3RYF - chains A and B of the 5 polymer chains in the assembly; structure by X-ray diffraction, 2.52 A resolution.

[Chain A]
Name: Tubulin alpha chain
Organism: Ovis aries
UniProtKB: D0VWZ0 (D0VWZ0_SHEEP); numbering as in UniProt (aligned over 1-451)
Chain sequence (451 residues; numbered 1 to 451; the number before each row is that of its first residue):
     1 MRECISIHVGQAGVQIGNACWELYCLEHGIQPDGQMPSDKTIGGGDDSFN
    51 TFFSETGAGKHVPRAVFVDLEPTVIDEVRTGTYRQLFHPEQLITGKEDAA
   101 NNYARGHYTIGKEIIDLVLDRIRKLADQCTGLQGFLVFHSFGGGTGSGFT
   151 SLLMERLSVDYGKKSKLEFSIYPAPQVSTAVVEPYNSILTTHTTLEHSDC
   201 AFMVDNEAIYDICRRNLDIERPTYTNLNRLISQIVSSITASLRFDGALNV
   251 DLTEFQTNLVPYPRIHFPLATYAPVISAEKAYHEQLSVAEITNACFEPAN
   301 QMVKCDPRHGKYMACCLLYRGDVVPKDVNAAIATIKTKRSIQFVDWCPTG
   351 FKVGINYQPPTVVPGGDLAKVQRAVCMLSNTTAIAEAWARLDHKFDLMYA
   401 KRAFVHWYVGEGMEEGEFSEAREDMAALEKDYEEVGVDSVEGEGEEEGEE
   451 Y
Not modelled in the structure: 42-44, 439-451
Small-molecule neighbours: GTP (guanosine-5'-triphosphate): V9, G10, Q11, A12, Q15, I16, D69, D98, A99, A100, N101, S140, G142, G143, G144, T145, G146, I171, P173, V177, S178, T179, E183, N206, Y224, L227, N228, I231

[Chain B]
Name: Tubulin beta chain
Organism: Ovis aries
UniProtKB: D0VWY9 (D0VWY9_SHEEP); the author numbering skips numbers that UniProt does not, so the offset changes along the chain: 1-44 = UniProt 1-44; 47-360 = UniProt 45-358; 369-455 = UniProt 359-445
Chain sequence (445 residues; numbered 1 to 455; 10 numbers in that range are skipped by the numbering (no residue carries them; nothing is unmodelled there); the number before each row is that of its first residue):
     1 MREIVHIQAGQCGNQIGAKFWEVISDEHGIDPTGSYHGDSDLQL
    47 ERINVYYNEATGNKYVPRAILVDLEPGTMDSVRSGPFGQIFRPDNFVFGQ
    97 SGAGNNWAKGHYTEGAELVDSVLDVVRKESESCDCLQGFQLTHSLGGGTG
   147 SGMGTLLISKIREEYPDRIMNTFSVMPSPKVSDTVVEPYNATLSVHQLVE
   197 NTDETYSIDNEALYDICFRTLKLTTPTYGDLNHLVSATMSGVTTCLRFPG
   247 QLNADLRKLAVNMVPFPRLHFFMPGFAPLTSRGSQQYRALTVPELTQQMF
   297 DSKNMMAACDPRHGRYLTVATIFRGRMSMKEVDEQMLNIQNKNSSYFVEW
   347 IPNNVKTAVCDIPP
   369 RGLKMSSTFIGNSTAIQELFKRISEQFTAMFRRKAFLHWYTGEGMDEMEF
   419 TEAESNMNDLVSEYQQYQDATADEQGEFEEEEGEDEA
Not modelled in the structure: 443-455
Small-molecule neighbours: GTP (guanosine-5'-triphosphate): A9, G10, Q11, C12, Q15, I16, D69, G98, A99, G100, N101, S140, G142, G143, G144, T145, G146, V171, P173, V177, S178, D179, E183, N206, L209, Y224, L227, N228

[Chain A / chain B interface]
Contacting residue pairs (59):
  Q11(A) - Q247(B)  hydrogen bond
  K96(A) - M1(B)
  K96(A) - D130(B)  salt bridge
  K96(A) - C131(B)
  E97(A) - M1(B)
  E97(A) - R164(B)  salt bridge
  E97(A) - R253(B)  salt bridge
  D98(A) - K254(B)  salt bridge
  A100(A) - R253(B)
  A100(A) - K254(B)
  A100(A) - V257(B)
  N101(A) - K254(B)
  R105(A) - R253(B)
  P175(A) - N349(B)
  S178(A) - K352(B)
  T179(A) - Q247(B)
  T179(A) - L248(B)
  T179(A) - N258(B)  hydrogen bond (backbone-side chain)
  A180(A) - N258(B)
  V181(A) - N258(B)  hydrogen bond (backbone-side chain)
  V181(A) - I347(B)  hydrophobic
  V181(A) - P348(B)
  V181(A) - N349(B)
  V181(A) - K352(B)
  V182(A) - V257(B)  hydrophobic
  E220(A) - K326(B)  salt bridge
  R221(A) - M325(B)
  R221(A) - D329(B)  salt bridge
  Y224(A) - Q247(B)  hydrogen bond
  K394(A) - P348(B)
  K394(A) - N349(B)  hydrogen bond
  D396(A) - E442(B)
  L397(A) - E345(B)
  L397(A) - W346(B)
  L397(A) - P348(B)  hydrophobic
  L397(A) - A440(B)  hydrophobic
  M398(A) - W346(B)  hydrogen bond (backbone-backbone)
  M398(A) - P348(B)
  A400(A) - E442(B)
  K401(A) - F262(B)
  K401(A) - W346(B)
  K401(A) - T439(B)  hydrogen bond (side chain-backbone)
  K401(A) - A440(B)
  R402(A) - F262(B)
  A403(A) - P261(B)
  A403(A) - F262(B)  hydrophobic
  F404(A) - V257(B)
  F404(A) - N258(B)
  F404(A) - V260(B)
  F404(A) - P261(B)  hydrogen bond (backbone-backbone)
  F404(A) - T314(B)
  F404(A) - I347(B)  hydrophobic
  H406(A) - V260(B)
  H406(A) - P261(B)  hydrogen bond (side chain-backbone)
  H406(A) - F262(B)
  H406(A) - P263(B)
  W407(A) - A256(B)
  W407(A) - V257(B)
  W407(A) - V260(B)  hydrogen bond (side chain-backbone)
Also at the interface, not in a pair above, chain A (29 interface residues in all): Y210, E411
Also at the interface, not in a pair above, chain B (33 interface residues in all): L132, D251, N350, A438, D441

[Overview]
The interface between chain A and chain B involves 29 residues on one side and 33 on the other, with 10
hydrogen bonds and 6 salt bridges. Among the polar pairs are K96(A)-D130(B), E97(A)-R164(B) and
E97(A)-R253(B). Ligands of chain A: GTP. Chain B binds GTP.
Here chain A is Tubulin alpha chain and chain B is Tubulin beta chain, both from Ovis aries. Entry 3RYF
(GTP-Tubulin: RB3 Stathmin-like domain complex) was determined by X-ray diffraction together with 3RYC, 3RYH
and 3RYI from the same study.
